Entry 4X23 (X-ray diffraction, 3.50 A resolution); this record covers chains I and G of the 12 polymer chains in the assembly.

# Chain I
Molecule: 147-nt DNA strand
Source organism: Homo sapiens
Sequence (147 nucleotides; numbered 1 to 147; the number before each row is that of its first residue):
     1 ATCGAGAATC CCGGTGCCGA GGCCGCTCAA TTGGTCGTAG ACAGCTCTAG CACCGCTTAA
    61 ACGCACGTAC GCGCTGTCCC CCGCGTTTTA ACCGCCAAGG GGATTACTCC CTAGTCTCCA
   121 GGCACGTGTC AGATATATAC ATCCGAT
Disordered / not traced: 1

# Chain G
Protein: Histone H2A
Source organism: Drosophila melanogaster
Reference sequence: P84051 (H2A_DROME); residues 15-116 here correspond to UniProt positions 16-117 (UniProt number = residue number + 1)
Chain sequence (102 residues; each row starts with the number of its first residue):
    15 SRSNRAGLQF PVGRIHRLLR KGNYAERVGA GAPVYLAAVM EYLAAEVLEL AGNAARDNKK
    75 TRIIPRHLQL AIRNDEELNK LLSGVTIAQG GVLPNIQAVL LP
Swiss-Prot annotation at these positions:
  - modified residue: Lys-35 (N6-succinyllysine), Gln-103 (N5-methylglutamine)
From the paper describing this entry:
  - mutagenesis - E60K, E63K: abolished binding to CENP-C motif

# Interface between chain I and chain G
Residue-residue contacts - 14 pairs, chain I then chain G:
  DT112(I) / Arg-41(G)  hydrogen bond to the sugar
  DT112(I) / Val-42(G)  sugar contact
  DT112(I) / Gly-43(G)  phosphate contact
  DT112(I) / Ala-44(G)  hydrogen bond to the phosphate
  DA113(I) / Glu-40(G)  sugar contact
  DA113(I) / Arg-41(G)  phosphate contact
  DA113(I) / Val-42(G)  hydrogen bond to the phosphate
  DG122(I) / Pro-25(G)  phosphate contact
  DG122(I) / Arg-28(G)  hydrogen bond to the phosphate
  DC123(I) / Arg-28(G)  salt bridge to the phosphate
  DA131(I) / Arg-76(G)  hydrogen bond to the sugar
  DG132(I) / Lys-74(G)  salt bridge to the phosphate
  DG132(I) / Thr-75(G)  hydrogen bond to the phosphate
  DG132(I) / Arg-76(G)  hydrogen bond to the phosphate
Also at the interface, not in a pair above, chain I (8 interface residues in all): DC111, DA133
Also at the interface, not in a pair above, chain G (12 interface residues in all): His-30, Lys-73

# Overview
8 residues of chain I face 12 of chain G across their interface, with 7 hydrogen bonds and 2 salt bridges.
Polar contacts include DT112(I)/Arg-41(G), DA131(I)/Arg-76(G) and DT112(I)/Ala-44(G). The paper reports that
E60K and E63K of chain G abolish binding to CENP-C motif.
Here chain I is a 147-nt DNA strand (Homo sapiens) and chain G is Histone H2A (Drosophila melanogaster). Entry
4X23 (Crystal structure of cenp-C in complex with the nucleosome core particle) was determined by X-ray
diffraction.
